Entry 4QLT (X-ray diffraction, 2.80 A resolution); this record covers chains B and C of the 28 polymer chains in the assembly.

# Chain B
Protein: Proteasome subunit alpha type-3
Organism: Saccharomyces cerevisiae
Notes: EC 3.4.25.1
Reference sequence: P23638 (PSA3_YEAST); residues 0-257 here correspond to UniProt positions 1-258 (UniProt number = residue number + 1)
Sequence (258 residues; row label = number of the first residue in the row; numbering starts at 0):
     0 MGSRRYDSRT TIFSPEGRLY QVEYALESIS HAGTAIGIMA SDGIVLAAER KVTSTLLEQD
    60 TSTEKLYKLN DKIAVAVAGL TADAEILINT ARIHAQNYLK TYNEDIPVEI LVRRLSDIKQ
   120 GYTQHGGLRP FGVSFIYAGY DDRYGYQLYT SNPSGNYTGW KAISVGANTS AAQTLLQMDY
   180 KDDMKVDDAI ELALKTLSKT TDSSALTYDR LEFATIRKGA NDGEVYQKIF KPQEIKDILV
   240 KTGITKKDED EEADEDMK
Unresolved in the structure: 0, 245-257
Swiss-Prot annotation at these positions:
  - cross-link (Glycyl lysine isopeptide (Lys-Gly)): Lys99 (interchain with G-Cter in ubiquitin), Lys198 (interchain with G-Cter in ubiquitin), Lys230 (interchain with G-Cter in ubiquitin)

# Chain C
Protein: Proteasome subunit alpha type-4
Organism: Saccharomyces cerevisiae
Notes: EC 3.4.25.1
Reference sequence: P40303 (PSA4_YEAST); residues -1 to 252 here correspond to UniProt positions 1-254 (UniProt number = residue number + 2)
Sequence (254 residues; row label = number of the first residue in the row; numbers below 1 keep their minus sign (Met-1 is residue -1)):
    -1 MSGYDRALSI FSPDGHIFQV EYALEAVKRG TCAVGVKGKN CVVLGCERRS TLKLQDTRIT
    59 PSKVSKIDSH VVLSFSGLNA DSRILIEKAR VEAQSHRLTL EDPVTVEYLT RYVAGVQQRY
   119 TQSGGVRPFG VSTLIAGFDP RDDEPKLYQT EPSGIYSSWS AQTIGRNSKT VREFLEKNYD
   179 RKEPPATVEE CVKLTVRSLL EVVQTGAKNI EITVVKPDSD IVALSSEEIN QYVTQIEQEK
   239 QEQQEQDKKK KSNH
Unresolved in the structure: -1 to 0, 241-252
Swiss-Prot annotation at these positions:
  - modified residue: Thr58 (Phosphothreonine)

# How chain B and chain C interact
Residue-residue contacts (74):
  Arg3(B) - Arg4(C)
  Asp6(B) - Tyr2(C)  hydrogen bond
  Asp6(B) - Arg4(C)  salt bridge
  Arg8(B) - Arg4(C)
  Thr10(B) - Leu6(C)
  Thr10(B) - Arg125(C)
  Ile11(B) - Leu6(C)  hydrophobic
  Ile11(B) - Gln17(C)
  Phe12(B) - Gln17(C)  hydrogen bond (backbone-side chain)
  Phe12(B) - Tyr20(C)  hydrophobic
  Phe12(B) - Ala21(C)  hydrophobic
  Phe12(B) - Leu76(C)  hydrophobic
  Phe12(B) - Arg125(C)
  Phe12(B) - Pro126(C)
  Phe12(B) - Gly128(C)
  Ser13(B) - Tyr20(C)
  Pro14(B) - Tyr20(C)  hydrophobic
  Pro14(B) - Glu23(C)
  Glu15(B) - Glu23(C)
  Glu15(B) - Arg27(C)  hydrogen bond (backbone-side chain)
  Gly16(B) - Tyr20(C)
  Gly16(B) - Glu23(C)
  Gly16(B) - Ala24(C)
  Arg17(B) - Arg27(C)
  Leu18(B) - Leu76(C)  hydrophobic
  Leu18(B) - Arg125(C)
  Met38(B) - Asp54(C)
  Met38(B) - Arg56(C)
  Arg112(B) - Arg81(C)
  Ser115(B) - Arg81(C)  hydrogen bond (backbone-side chain)
  Asp116(B) - Arg81(C)  salt bridge
  Asp116(B) - Ile82(C)
  Gln119(B) - Ala78(C)
  Gln119(B) - Asp79(C)
  Gln119(B) - Ile82(C)
  Thr122(B) - Arg125(C)  hydrogen bond (backbone-side chain)
  Gln123(B) - Tyr118(C)
  Gln123(B) - Gly123(C)
  Gln123(B) - Val124(C)
  Gln123(B) - Arg125(C)  hydrogen bond (backbone-backbone)
  Gln123(B) - Phe127(C)
  His124(B) - Gly123(C)
  His124(B) - Val124(C)
  Gly125(B) - Tyr2(C)
  Gly125(B) - Gly123(C)
  Gly126(B) - Tyr2(C)
  Tyr143(B) - Arg56(C)  hydrogen bond (backbone-side chain)
  Tyr143(B) - Ile57(C)  hydrophobic
  Tyr145(B) - Arg56(C)  hydrogen bond (backbone-side chain)
  Gln146(B) - Ile57(C)
  Leu147(B) - Ile57(C)
  Tyr148(B) - Ile57(C)
  Ser153(B) - Ala78(C)
  Gly154(B) - Ala78(C)
  Gly154(B) - Arg81(C)  hydrogen bond (backbone-side chain)
  Asn155(B) - Asn77(C)
  Asn155(B) - Ala78(C)
  Tyr156(B) - Pro59(C)  hydrophobic
  Tyr156(B) - Arg81(C)
  Gly158(B) - Gln53(C)
  Gly158(B) - Asp54(C)  hydrogen bond (backbone-backbone)
  Gly158(B) - Ile57(C)
  Gly158(B) - Thr58(C)  hydrogen bond (backbone-side chain)
  Trp159(B) - Leu52(C)
  Trp159(B) - Gln53(C)
  Trp159(B) - Asp54(C)
  Lys160(B) - Leu52(C)  hydrogen bond (backbone-backbone)
  Lys160(B) - Gln53(C)
  Lys160(B) - Asp54(C)
  Ala161(B) - Leu52(C)
  Gln172(B) - Leu52(C)
  Leu175(B) - Leu52(C)  hydrophobic
  Gln176(B) - Lys51(C)
  Gln176(B) - Leu52(C)
Interface residues without a listed pair, chain B (41 interface residues in all): Glu108, Thr157, Tyr179
Interface residues without a listed pair, chain C (31 interface residues in all): Leu50

# In short
Chain B and chain C form an interface of 41 and 31 residues respectively, with 12 hydrogen bonds and 2 salt
bridges. Polar contacts include Asp6(B)-Arg4(C), Asp116(B)-Arg81(C) and Asp6(B)-Tyr2(C).
Here chain B is Proteasome subunit alpha type-3 and chain C is Proteasome subunit alpha type-4, both from
Saccharomyces cerevisiae. Entry 4QLT (yCP in complex with tripeptidic epoxyketone inhibitor 2 (PR924)) was
determined by X-ray diffraction together with 4QLQ, 4QLS, 4QLU and 4QLV from the same study.
